3QRF - chains F and G of the 5 polymer chains in the assembly; structure by X-ray diffraction, 2.80 A resolution.

# Chain F (and G)
Protein: Forkhead box protein P3
Organism: Homo sapiens
Notes: fragment: human FOXP3 DNA Binding Domain; chain G of this document is another copy of the same molecule, construct and numbering; everything in this record applies to it too
Reference sequence: Q9BZS1 (FOXP3_HUMAN); residue numbers follow UniProt; this construct covers 336-417
Chain sequence (82 residues; row label = number of the first residue in the row):
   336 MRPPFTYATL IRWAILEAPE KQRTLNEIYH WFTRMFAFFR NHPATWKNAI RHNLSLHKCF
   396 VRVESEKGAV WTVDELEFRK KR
Swiss-Prot annotation at these positions:
  - DNA-binding region: Arg337 (Fork-head)
  - motif: Arg414 to Arg417 (Nuclear localization signal)
  - site: Arg417 (Cleavage)
  - cross-link: Lys393 (Glycyl lysine isopeptide (Lys-Gly) (interchain with G-Cter in ubiquitin))
  - natural variant: Pro339 (P339A: In IPEX), Arg347 (R347H: In IPEX), Ile363 (I363V: In IPEX), Phe371 (F371C: In IPEX), Phe373 (F373A: In IPEX), Phe374 (F374C: In IPEX), Ala384 (A384T: In IPEX), Arg397 (R397W: In IPEX)
  - mutagenesis: Trp348 (W348Q: No loss of DNA-binding. Disrupts dimerization but does not affect DNA-binding; when associated with T-370 ...), Met370 (M370T: Disrupts dimerization but does not affect DNA-binding; when associated with Q-348 ...), Ala372 (A372P: Disrupts dimerization, does not affect DNA-binding, causes dysregulated expression of a subset of FOXP3 target genes and impairs its ability to confer inhibitory function to regulatory ...), Lys415 to Lys416 (Loss of nuclear localization)
Metal / ion sites: Mg2+: Leu389, Ser390, His392, Phe395
From the paper describing this entry:
  - self-association interface (contacts with another copy of this molecule): Phe340, Leu345, Arg347, Trp348, Tyr364, Trp366, Phe367, Met370, Phe371, Phe373, Phe374, Trp381
  - conformationally variable residues (side-chain flip): His377
  - mutagenesis - W348Q/M370T/A372P: unchanged binding to DNA
  - disease-associated variants - R347H, F373A: unchanged binding to DNA

# Chain F / chain G interface
Contacting residue pairs (102; chain F residue first):
  Arg337(F) with His365(G), hydrogen bond
  Pro338(F) with Arg369(G), hydrogen bond (backbone-side chain)
  Phe340(F) with Trp366(G); Arg369(G); Met370(G), hydrophobic; Phe373(G)
  Tyr342(F) with Phe373(G), hydrophobic; His377(G); Trp381(G); Ala384(G); Asn388(G)
  Ala343(F) with His392(G); Phe395(G)
  Leu345(F) with Met370(G), hydrophobic; Phe373(G), hydrophobic
  Ile346(F) with Asn388(G); Leu389(G), hydrophobic; Phe395(G), hydrophobic
  Arg347(F) with Val408(G); Glu410(G); Phe413(G)
  Trp348(F) with Trp348(G); Leu351(G); Glu352(G)
  Ile350(F) with Trp406(G), hydrophobic
  Leu351(F) with Val408(G), hydrophobic
  Glu352(F) with Arg347(G), salt bridge; Trp348(G), hydrogen bond
  Gln357(F) with Val405(G); Trp406(G); Thr407(G)
  Arg358(F) with Val405(G); Trp406(G), hydrogen bond (backbone-backbone)
  Thr359(F) with Val405(G)
  Leu360(F) with Ile385(G), hydrophobic; Arg386(G); Leu389(G), hydrophobic
  Ile363(F) with Ile385(G), hydrophobic
  Tyr364(F) with Trp381(G); Lys382(G), hydrogen bond (side chain-backbone); Arg386(G)
  His365(F) with Arg337(G), hydrogen bond
  Trp366(F) with Phe340(G); Trp348(G)
  Phe367(F) with Phe374(G); Trp381(G), hydrophobic; Ile385(G), hydrophobic
  Thr368(F) with Arg337(G); Trp381(G)
  Arg369(F) with Pro338(G), hydrogen bond (side chain-backbone); Pro339(G), hydrogen bond (side chain-backbone); Phe340(G)
  Met370(F) with Phe340(G); Leu345(G), hydrophobic; Met370(G), hydrophobic; Phe374(G), hydrophobic
  Phe371(F) with Phe374(G), hydrophobic; His377(G); Trp381(G), hydrophobic
  Ala372(F) with Arg337(G); Pro339(G)
  Phe373(F) with Pro339(G), hydrophobic; Phe340(G); Leu345(G), hydrophobic; Phe367(G), hydrophobic
  Phe374(F) with Met370(G), hydrophobic; Phe371(G), hydrophobic
  His377(F) with Phe371(G)
  Pro378(F) with Tyr342(G)
  Trp381(F) with Tyr342(G); Tyr364(G), hydrophobic; Phe367(G), hydrophobic; Thr368(G); Phe371(G)
  Lys382(F) with Tyr364(G)
  Ala384(F) with Tyr342(G)
  Ile385(F) with Ile346(G); Phe367(G), hydrophobic
  Arg386(F) with Tyr364(G), hydrogen bond
  Asn388(F) with Tyr342(G); Ala343(G); Ile346(G)
  Leu389(F) with Ile346(G), hydrophobic; Leu360(G), hydrophobic
  Phe395(F) with Ala343(G)
  Ser400(F) with Gln357(G), hydrogen bond
  Glu401(F) with Gln357(G)
  Lys402(F) with Glu362(G), salt bridge
  Val405(F) with Gln357(G); Arg358(G)
  Trp406(F) with Ile350(G); Gln357(G); Arg358(G), hydrogen bond (backbone-backbone); Leu360(G)
  Thr407(F) with Ile350(G); Gln357(G)
  Val408(F) with Arg347(G); Ile350(G), hydrophobic; Leu351(G), hydrophobic
  Glu410(F) with Arg347(G), salt bridge
  Phe413(F) with Arg347(G)
  Lys416(F) with Ala343(G)
Interface residues without a listed pair, chain F (52 interface residues in all): Thr341, Lys356, Val398, Ala404
Interface residues without a listed pair, chain G (49 interface residues in all): Lys356, Thr359, Ile363, Pro378, Cys394, Ala404

# Summary
52 residues of chain F face 49 of chain G across their interface; the contacts include 11 hydrogen bonds and 3
salt bridges. Among the polar pairs are Glu352(F)-Arg347(G), Lys402(F)-Glu362(G) and Glu410(F)-Arg347(G). The
paper reports that W348Q/M370T/A372P, R347H and F373A of chain F leave binding to DNA unchanged;
conformational variability at His377(F).
Both chains are Forkhead box protein P3 (Homo sapiens). Entry 3QRF (Structure of a domain-swapped FOXP3 dimer)
was determined by X-ray diffraction.
